6ZP8 - chains O and P of the 28 polymer chains in the assembly; structure by X-ray diffraction, 3.00 A resolution.

== Chain O ==
Protein: Proteasome subunit alpha type-2
From: Saccharomyces cerevisiae S288C
Notes: EC 3.4.25.1
Reference sequence: P23639 (PSA2_YEAST); residues 1-250 here = UniProt positions 1-250
Chain sequence (250 residues; numbered 1 to 250; the number before each row is that of its first residue):
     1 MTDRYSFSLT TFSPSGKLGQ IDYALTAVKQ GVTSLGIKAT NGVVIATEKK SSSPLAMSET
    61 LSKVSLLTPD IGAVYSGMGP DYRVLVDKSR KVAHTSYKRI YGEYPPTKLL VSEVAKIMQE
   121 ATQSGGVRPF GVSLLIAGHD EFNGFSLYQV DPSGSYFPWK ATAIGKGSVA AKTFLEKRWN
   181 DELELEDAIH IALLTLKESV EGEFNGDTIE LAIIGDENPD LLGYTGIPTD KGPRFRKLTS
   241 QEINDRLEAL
Swiss-Prot annotation at these positions:
  - cross-link: Lys-108 (Glycyl lysine isopeptide (Lys-Gly) (interchain with G-Cter in ubiquitin))

== Chain P ==
Protein: Proteasome subunit alpha type-3
From: Saccharomyces cerevisiae S288C
Notes: EC 3.4.25.1
Reference sequence: P23638 (PSA3_YEAST); residues 0-257 here correspond to UniProt positions 1-258 (UniProt number = residue number + 1)
Chain sequence (258 residues; row label = number of the first residue in the row; numbering starts at 0):
     0 MGSRRYDSRT TIFSPEGRLY QVEYALESIS HAGTAIGIMA SDGIVLAAER KVTSTLLEQD
    60 TSTEKLYKLN DKIAVAVAGL TADAEILINT ARIHAQNYLK TYNEDIPVEI LVRRLSDIKQ
   120 GYTQHGGLRP FGVSFIYAGY DDRYGYQLYT SNPSGNYTGW KAISVGANTS AAQTLLQMDY
   180 KDDMKVDDAI ELALKTLSKT TDSSALTYDR LEFATIRKGA NDGEVYQKIF KPQEIKDILV
   240 KTGITKKDED EEADEDMK
Unresolved in the structure: 0, 245-257
Swiss-Prot annotation at these positions:
  - cross-link (Glycyl lysine isopeptide (Lys-Gly)): Lys-99 (interchain with G-Cter in ubiquitin), Lys-198 (interchain with G-Cter in ubiquitin), Lys-230 (interchain with G-Cter in ubiquitin)

== How chain O and chain P interact ==
Pairs across the interface (64; chain O residue first):
  Arg-4(O) / Ser-2(P)  hydrogen bond (backbone-side chain)
  Tyr-5(O) / Ser-2(P)
  Tyr-5(O) / Tyr-5(P)
  Ser-6(O) / Gly-125(P)
  Ser-6(O) / Leu-127(P)
  Phe-7(O) / Ser-2(P)
  Phe-7(O) / Tyr-5(P)
  Phe-7(O) / Asp-6(P)
  Phe-7(O) / Gly-126(P)
  Ser-8(O) / Gly-126(P)  hydrogen bond (backbone-backbone)
  Ser-8(O) / Leu-127(P)
  Ser-8(O) / Arg-128(P)  hydrogen bond (side chain-backbone)
  Thr-10(O) / Arg-128(P)
  Thr-11(O) / Ser-7(P)
  Thr-11(O) / Thr-9(P)
  Thr-11(O) / Gln-20(P)
  Phe-12(O) / Gln-20(P)
  Phe-12(O) / Tyr-23(P)
  Phe-12(O) / Ala-24(P)  hydrophobic
  Phe-12(O) / Ser-27(P)
  Phe-12(O) / Arg-128(P)
  Phe-12(O) / Pro-129(P)
  Phe-12(O) / Gly-131(P)
  Ser-13(O) / Tyr-23(P)
  Pro-14(O) / Tyr-23(P)  hydrophobic
  Pro-14(O) / Glu-26(P)
  Ser-15(O) / Glu-26(P)
  Gly-16(O) / Tyr-23(P)
  Gly-16(O) / Glu-26(P)
  Gly-16(O) / Ser-27(P)  hydrogen bond (backbone-side chain)
  Leu-18(O) / Arg-128(P)
  Lys-38(O) / Glu-57(P)  salt bridge
  Ser-112(O) / Glu-84(P)
  Lys-116(O) / Ile-85(P)
  Gln-119(O) / Ala-81(P)
  Gln-119(O) / Asp-82(P)  hydrogen bond
  Gln-119(O) / Ile-85(P)
  Gln-119(O) / Arg-128(P)
  Thr-122(O) / Arg-128(P)  hydrogen bond (backbone-side chain)
  Gln-123(O) / Tyr-121(P)
  Gln-123(O) / Leu-127(P)
  Gln-123(O) / Arg-128(P)  hydrogen bond (side chain-backbone)
  Gln-123(O) / Pro-129(P)
  Gln-123(O) / Phe-130(P)
  Gly-125(O) / Leu-127(P)
  Ser-153(O) / Ala-81(P)
  Gly-154(O) / Ala-81(P)
  Ser-155(O) / Ala-81(P)
  Tyr-156(O) / Glu-84(P)  hydrogen bond
  Phe-157(O) / Leu-56(P)  hydrophobic
  Pro-158(O) / Leu-56(P)
  Pro-158(O) / Glu-57(P)  hydrogen bond (backbone-backbone)
  Pro-158(O) / Thr-60(P)
  Pro-158(O) / Ser-61(P)
  Trp-159(O) / Ser-53(P)
  Trp-159(O) / Leu-55(P)
  Trp-159(O) / Leu-56(P)
  Lys-160(O) / Thr-54(P)  hydrogen bond (side chain-backbone)
  Lys-160(O) / Leu-55(P)  hydrogen bond (backbone-backbone)
  Lys-160(O) / Leu-56(P)
  Lys-160(O) / Glu-57(P)
  Ala-161(O) / Leu-55(P)
  Leu-175(O) / Leu-55(P)  hydrophobic
  Glu-176(O) / Thr-54(P)
Interface residues without a listed pair, chain O (34 interface residues in all): Ser-124, Tyr-148, Trp-179
Interface residues without a listed pair, chain P (32 interface residues in all): His-30, Leu-79, Thr-80

== Overview ==
The interface between chain O and chain P involves 34 residues on one side and 32 on the other, with 11
hydrogen bonds and 1 salt bridge. Among the polar pairs are Lys-38(O)/Glu-57(P), Arg-4(O)/Ser-2(P) and
Ser-8(O)/Arg-128(P).
Chain O is Proteasome subunit alpha type-2 and chain P is Proteasome subunit alpha type-3, both from
Saccharomyces cerevisiae S288C; the structure, Yeast 20S proteasome in complex with glidobactin-like natural
product HB335, was determined by X-ray diffraction, deposited together with 6ZOU and 6ZP6.
